PDB entry 5JPF | X-ray diffraction, 2.40 A resolution | chains A and M

== Chain A ==
Protein: Serine/threonine-protein phosphatase
Organism: Candida albicans
Notes: EC 3.1.3.16
Reference sequence: C4YM68 (C4YM68_CANAW); residue numbers follow UniProt; this construct covers 171-484
Amino-acid sequence (317 residues; row label = number of the first residue in the row):
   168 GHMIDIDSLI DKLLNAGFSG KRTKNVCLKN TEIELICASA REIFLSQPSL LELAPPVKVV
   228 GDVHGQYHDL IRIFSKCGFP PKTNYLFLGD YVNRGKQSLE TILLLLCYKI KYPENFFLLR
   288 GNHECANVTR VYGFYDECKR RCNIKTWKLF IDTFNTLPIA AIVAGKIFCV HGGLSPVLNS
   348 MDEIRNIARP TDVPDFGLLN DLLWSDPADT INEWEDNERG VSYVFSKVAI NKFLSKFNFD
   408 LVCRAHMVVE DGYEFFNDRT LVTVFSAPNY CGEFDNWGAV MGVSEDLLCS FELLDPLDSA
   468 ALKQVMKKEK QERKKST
Not modelled in the structure: 168-171, 439-441, 465-484
Construct notes: expression tag (168-170)
Bound ions: Mn2+ site 1: Asp229, His231, Asp257; Mn2+ site 2: Asp257, Asn289, His338, His413
Residues lining bound ligands:
  - malonate ion (MLI), molecule 1: Arg189, Thr190, Lys191, Lys263, Gln264, Arg307, Arg308
  - malonate ion (MLI), molecule 2: Lys243, Phe458, Glu459, Leu460
  - malonate ion (MLI), molecule 3: Cys292, Asn294, Val295, Val360, Pro361, Asp362, Asn367, Trp371, Val388
Reported in the primary citation:
  - conformationally variable residues (loop rearrangement, order/disorder transition): Cys438 to Asp442
  - binding site for Microcystin-LR (chain M): Cys438
  - specificity-determining residues: Glu380 (proposed by the authors, not directly observed)

== Chain M ==
Protein: Microcystin-LR
Organism: Microcystis aeruginosa
Amino-acid sequence (7 residues; row label = number of the first residue in the row):
     1 ALXRXEX
Covalent attachments: covalent link Ala1-DAM_7
Modified positions: Ala1 (D-alanine; DAL); ACB (3-methyl-beta-D-aspartic acid) at position 3, 1ZN ((2S,3S,4E,6E,8S,9S)-3-amino-9-methoxy-2,6,8-trimethyl-10-phenyldeca-4,6-dienoic acid) at position 5, DAM (N-methyl-alpha-beta-dehydroalanine) at position 7; Glu6 (gamma-D-glutamic acid; FGA)

== How chain A and chain M interact ==
Pairs across the interface - 22 pairs, chain A then chain M:
  Arg261(A) - Leu2(M)
  Arg261(A) - ACB_3(M)  hydrogen bond (side chain-backbone)
  Arg261(A) - Glu6(M)  hydrogen bond (side chain-backbone)
  Asn294(A) - 1ZN_5(M)
  Val295(A) - 1ZN_5(M)
  Val298(A) - 1ZN_5(M)
  Tyr299(A) - ACB_3(M)  hydrogen bond (side chain-backbone)
  Tyr299(A) - 1ZN_5(M)
  Asp362(A) - 1ZN_5(M)
  Trp371(A) - 1ZN_5(M)
  Glu385(A) - Arg4(M)
  Arg386(A) - Arg4(M)
  Arg386(A) - 1ZN_5(M)  hydrogen bond (side chain-backbone)
  Arg386(A) - Glu6(M)  hydrogen bond (side chain-backbone)
  Gly387(A) - 1ZN_5(M)
  Val388(A) - 1ZN_5(M)
  His413(A) - Glu6(M)
  Val415(A) - DAM_7(M)
  Tyr437(A) - Leu2(M)
  Tyr437(A) - Glu6(M)  hydrogen bond (side chain-backbone)
  Cys438(A) - Glu6(M)
  Cys438(A) - DAM_7(M)  covalent bond
Also at the interface, not in a pair above, chain A (16 interface residues in all): His290
Interface features reported in the paper:
  - interface residues, chain A: Cys438(A)

== In short ==
The interface between chain A and chain M involves 16 residues on one side and 6 on the other, with 1 covalent
bond and 6 hydrogen bonds. Among the polar pairs are Arg261(A)-ACB_3(M), Arg261(A)-Glu6(M) and
Tyr299(A)-ACB_3(M). The paper reports a binding site for Microcystin-LR (chain M) at Cys438(A); the interface
residue Cys438(A).
Here chain A is Serine/threonine-protein phosphatase (Candida albicans) and chain M is Microcystin-LR
(Microcystis aeruginosa). Entry 5JPF (Serine/Threonine phosphatase Z1 (Candida albicans) binds to inhibitor
microcystin-LR) was determined by X-ray diffraction, deposited together with 5JPE.
